4P6Z - chains M and B of the 6 polymer chains in the assembly; structure by X-ray diffraction, 3.00 A resolution.

# Chain M
Protein: AP-1 complex subunit mu-1
From: Mus musculus
Notes: fragment: Clathrin adaptor protein complex 1 (AP1) core
Reference sequence: P35585 (AP1M1_MOUSE); residue numbers follow UniProt; this construct covers 1-423
Amino-acid sequence (423 residues; numbered 1 to 423; the number before each row is that of its first residue):
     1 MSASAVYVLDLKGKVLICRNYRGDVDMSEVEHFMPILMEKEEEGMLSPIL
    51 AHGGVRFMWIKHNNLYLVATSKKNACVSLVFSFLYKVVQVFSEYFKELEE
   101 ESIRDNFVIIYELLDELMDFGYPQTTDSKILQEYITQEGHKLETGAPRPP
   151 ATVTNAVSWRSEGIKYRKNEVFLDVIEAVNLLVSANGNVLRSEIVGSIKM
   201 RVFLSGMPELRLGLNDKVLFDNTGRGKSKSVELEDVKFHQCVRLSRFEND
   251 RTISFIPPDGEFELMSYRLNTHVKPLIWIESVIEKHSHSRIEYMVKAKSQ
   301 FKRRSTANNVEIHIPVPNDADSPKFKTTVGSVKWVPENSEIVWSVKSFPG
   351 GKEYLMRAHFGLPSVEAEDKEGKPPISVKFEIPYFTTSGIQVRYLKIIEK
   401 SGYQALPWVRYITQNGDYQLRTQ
Not modelled in the structure: 1, 139-145
Curated features (UniProtKB/Swiss-Prot):
  - modified residue: Ser2 (N-acetylserine), Thr152 (Phosphothreonine), Thr154 (Phosphothreonine), Thr223 (Phosphothreonine)
What the authors report for this chain:
  - specificity-determining residues: Asn308, Tyr384
  - conformationally variable residues (order/disorder transition): Pro363 to Gly372
  - higher-order assembly contacts with a neighbouring AP-1 complex subunit gamma-1: Asp319

# Chain B
Protein: AP-1 complex subunit beta-1
From: Homo sapiens
Reference sequence: Q10567 (AP1B1_HUMAN); numbering as in UniProt (aligned over 1-584)
Amino-acid sequence (600 residues; each row starts with the number of its first residue; numbers below 1 keep their minus sign (Met-15 is residue -15)):
   -15 MGSSHHHHHHSQDPNSMTDSKYFTTTKKGEIFELKAELNSDKKEKKKEAV
    35 KKVIASMTVGKDVSALFPDVVNCMQTDNLELKKLVYLYLMNYAKSQPDMA
    85 IMAVNTFVKDCEDPNPLIRALAVRTMGCIRVDKITEYLCEPLRKCLKDED
   135 PYVRKTAAVCVAKLHDINAQLVEDQGFLDTLKDLISDSNPMVVANAVAAL
   185 SEIAESHPSSNLLDLNPQSINKLLTALNECTEWGQIFILDCLANYMPKDD
   235 REAQSICERVTPRLSHANSAVVLSAVKVLMKFMEMLSKDLDYYGTLLKKL
   285 APPLVTLLSAEPELQYVALRNINLIVQKRPEILKHEMKVFFVKYNDPIYV
   335 KLEKLDIMIRLASQANIAQVLAELKEYATEVDVDFVRKAVRAIGRCAIKV
   385 EQSAERCVSTLLDLIQTKVNYVVQEAIVVIKDIFRKYPNKYESVIAALCE
   435 NLDSLDEPEARAAMIWIVGEYAERIDNADELLESFLEGFHDKSTQVQLQL
   485 LTAIVKLFLKKPTETQELVQQVLSLATQDSDNPDLRDRGYIYWRLLSTDP
   535 VAAKEVVLAEKPLISEETDLIEPTLLDELICYIGTLASVYHKPPSAFVEG
Not modelled in the structure: -15 to 13, 584
Construct notes: initiating methionine (-15); expression tag (-14 to 0); engineered mutation Ala431 (Thr in Q10567), Lys476 (Glu in Q10567)
Curated features (UniProtKB/Swiss-Prot):
  - modified residue: Lys318 (N6-acetyllysine), Tyr574 (3'-nitrotyrosine)
  - natural variant: Cys144 (C144R: In KIDAR)

# How chain M and chain B interact
Contacting residue pairs (146; chain M residue first):
  Leu16(M) with Thr42(B)
  Arg19(M) with Met74(B)
  Arg22(M) with Arg114(B), hydrogen bond (backbone-side chain); Glu186(B), salt bridge
  Glu43(M) with Asp368(B)
  Gly44(M) with Ile332(B)
  Leu46(M) with Tyr333(B)
  Ser47(M) with Tyr333(B)
  Pro48(M) with Glu297(B); Tyr300(B); Tyr333(B), hydrophobic
  Ile49(M) with Leu570(B), hydrophobic; Val573(B), hydrophobic; Tyr574(B)
  Gly53(M) with Glu583(B)
  Gly54(M) with Glu583(B), hydrogen bond (backbone-side chain)
  Arg56(M) with Tyr574(B); Phe581(B), hydrogen bond (side chain-backbone)
  Trp59(M) with Glu297(B)
  Ile60(M) with Glu297(B)
  Lys72(M) with Val582(B)
  Lys73(M) with Leu570(B)
  Asn74(M) with Thr569(B), hydrogen bond; Leu570(B), hydrogen bond (side chain-backbone); Ala571(B), hydrogen bond (side chain-backbone); Phe581(B); Val582(B)
  Ala75(M) with Thr569(B); Leu570(B), hydrogen bond (backbone-backbone)
  Cys76(M) with Asp224(B); Gly568(B)
  Val77(M) with Val301(B), hydrophobic; Gly568(B), hydrogen bond (backbone-backbone); Thr569(B); Leu570(B), hydrophobic
  Ser78(M) with Ala254(B); Leu257(B); Leu298(B); Gly568(B), hydrogen bond (side chain-backbone)
  Leu79(M) with Trp217(B), hydrophobic; Ile220(B), hydrophobic; Ala254(B)
  Phe81(M) with Glu297(B)
  Ser82(M) with Trp217(B); Asn252(B), hydrogen bond
  Phe83(M) with Trp217(B)
  Tyr85(M) with Glu295(B); Glu297(B), hydrogen bond
  Lys86(M) with Glu216(B), salt bridge
  Phe107(M) with Lys35(B); Ile38(B), hydrophobic; Ala39(B), hydrophobic; Thr42(B)
  Val108(M) with Glu64(B); Leu68(B), hydrophobic
  Tyr111(M) with Ile38(B), hydrophobic; Thr42(B), hydrogen bond; Leu71(B), hydrophobic
  Glu112(M) with Lys67(B), salt bridge
  Asp115(M) with Leu105(B); Arg108(B), salt bridge
  Glu116(M) with Arg108(B), salt bridge; Tyr136(B), hydrogen bond
  Asp119(M) with Arg108(B); Val143(B); Lys147(B), salt bridge
  Phe120(M) with Val143(B), hydrophobic; Lys147(B); Glu186(B)
  Tyr122(M) with Val143(B), hydrophobic; Ala182(B); Glu186(B), hydrogen bond; Phe221(B), hydrophobic
  Pro123(M) with Trp217(B), hydrophobic; Phe221(B)
  Gln124(M) with Asn179(B), hydrogen bond; Trp217(B)
  Thr126(M) with Trp217(B), hydrogen bond
  Ala146(M) with Asn99(B)
  Pro147(M) with Leu63(B); Asn99(B), hydrogen bond (backbone-side chain); Leu101(B)
  Arg148(M) with Pro98(B), hydrogen bond (side chain-backbone); Asn99(B); Pro100(B)
  Pro149(M) with Asn99(B); Pro100(B); Leu101(B); Tyr136(B), hydrophobic
  Val153(M) with Tyr136(B), hydrophobic; Lys139(B); Met175(B)
  Thr154(M) with Pro135(B); Tyr136(B); Asn173(B), hydrogen bond (backbone-side chain); Met175(B)
  Asn155(M) with Met175(B)
  Ala156(M) with Glu213(B)
  Leu190(M) with Lys322(B), hydrogen bond (backbone-side chain); Glu357(B)
  Arg191(M) with Lys322(B), hydrogen bond (side chain-backbone); Val323(B), hydrogen bond (side chain-backbone); Phe325(B); Lys327(B)
  Glu234(M) with Pro286(B)
  Asp235(M) with Pro286(B); Pro287(B); Thr290(B), hydrogen bond
  Val236(M) with Ser249(B), hydrogen bond (backbone-side chain)
  Lys237(M) with Leu248(B), hydrogen bond (side chain-backbone); Ser249(B); His250(B); Val256(B); Pro287(B); Thr290(B)
  Phe238(M) with Ser249(B), hydrogen bond (backbone-backbone); His250(B); Ala251(B), hydrogen bond (backbone-backbone)
  Gln240(M) with Cys214(B), hydrogen bond (side chain-backbone); Thr215(B); Glu216(B); Gln219(B), hydrogen bond; His250(B), hydrogen bond
  Leu244(M) with Pro246(B); Arg247(B); Ser249(B); His250(B)
  Ser245(M) with Asn212(B), hydrogen bond
  Glu248(M) with Thr245(B); Pro246(B)
  Arg268(M) with Pro286(B), hydrogen bond (side chain-backbone); Val289(B); Thr290(B), hydrogen bond
  Lys370(M) with Val365(B)
  Gly372(M) with Val365(B)
  Lys373(M) with Tyr328(B); Glu360(B), salt bridge; Thr363(B)
  Pro374(M) with Tyr328(B)
  Pro375(M) with Tyr328(B)
  Asp417(M) with Lys327(B), salt bridge; Asn329(B)
  Gln419(M) with Lys327(B); Asn329(B)
  Arg421(M) with Glu357(B), salt bridge; Glu360(B)
Also at the interface, not in a pair above, chain M (77 interface residues in all): Ile17, Tyr21, Asp24, Thr125, Tyr134, Ile135, Ser158, Ala185, His239, Glu371
Also at the interface, not in a pair above, chain B (92 interface residues in all): Asp61, Cys112, Thr140, Ala146, Asp150, Ser253, Pro296, Phe324, Val326, Gln353, Tyr361, Tyr566, Pro578

# Overview
The interface between chain M and chain B involves 77 residues on one side and 92 on the other, with 33
hydrogen bonds and 9 salt bridges. Among the polar pairs are Arg22(M)-Glu186(B), Lys86(M)-Glu216(B) and
Glu112(M)-Lys67(B). The paper reports specificity determinants Asn308(M) and Tyr384(M); conformational
variability at Pro363(M).
Chain M is AP-1 complex subunit mu-1 (Mus musculus) and chain B is AP-1 complex subunit beta-1 (Homo sapiens);
the structure, Crystal structure of the human BST2 cytoplasmic domain and the HIV-1 Vpu cytoplasmic domain
bound to ..., was determined by X-ray diffraction.
